9GU1 - chains E and L of the 11 polymer chains in the assembly; structure by electron microscopy, 2.48 A resolution.

[Chain E]
Name: Acetylcholine receptor subunit epsilon, Green fluorescent protein
From: Homo sapiens
Notes: engineered mutation(s): EGFP insertion between residues R344 and A345 in the M3-M4 intracellular loop
Reference sequence: chimeric construct of Q04844, P42212: residues 1-312 from Q04844 (ACHE_HUMAN) positions 21-364 (UniProt number = residue number + 20); residues 312-321 from P42212 positions 2-238 (offset varies); residues 321-473 from Q04844 (ACHE_HUMAN) positions 362-493 (UniProt number = residue number + 20)
Sequence (721 residues; numbered 1 to 473 plus 366 insertion-coded residues; 118 numbers in that range are skipped by the numbering (no residue carries them; nothing is unmodelled there); the number before each row is that of its first residue; a row labelled like 311A-311Z holds insertion residues (311A, then the next letters in order)):
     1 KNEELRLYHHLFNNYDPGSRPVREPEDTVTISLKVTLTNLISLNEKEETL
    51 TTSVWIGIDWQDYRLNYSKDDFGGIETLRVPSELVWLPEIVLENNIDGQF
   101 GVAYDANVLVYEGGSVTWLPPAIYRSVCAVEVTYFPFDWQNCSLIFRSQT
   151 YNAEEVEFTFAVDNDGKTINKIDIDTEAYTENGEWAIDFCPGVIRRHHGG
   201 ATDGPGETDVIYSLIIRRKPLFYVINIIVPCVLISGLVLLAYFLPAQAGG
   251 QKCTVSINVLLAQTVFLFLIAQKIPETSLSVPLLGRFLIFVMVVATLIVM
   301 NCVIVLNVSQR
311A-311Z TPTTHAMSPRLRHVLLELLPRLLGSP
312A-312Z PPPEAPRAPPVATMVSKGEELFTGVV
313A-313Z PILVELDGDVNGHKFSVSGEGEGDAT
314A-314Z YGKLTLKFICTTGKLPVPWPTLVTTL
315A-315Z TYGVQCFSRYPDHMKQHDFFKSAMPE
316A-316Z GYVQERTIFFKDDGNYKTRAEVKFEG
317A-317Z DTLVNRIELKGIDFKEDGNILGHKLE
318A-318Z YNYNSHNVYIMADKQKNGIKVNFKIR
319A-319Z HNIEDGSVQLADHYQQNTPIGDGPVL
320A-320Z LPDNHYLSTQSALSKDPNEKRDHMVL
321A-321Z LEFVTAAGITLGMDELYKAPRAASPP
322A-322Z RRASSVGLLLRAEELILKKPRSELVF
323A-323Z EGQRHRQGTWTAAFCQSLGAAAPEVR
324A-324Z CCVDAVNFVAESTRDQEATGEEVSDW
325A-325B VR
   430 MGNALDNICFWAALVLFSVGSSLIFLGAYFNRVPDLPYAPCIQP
Unresolved in the structure: 311A-311Z, 312A-312Z, 313A-313Z, 314A-314Z, 315A-315Z, 316A-316Z, 317A-317Z, 318A-318Z, 319A-319Z, 320A-320Z, 321A-321Z, 322A-322Z, 323A-323Z, 324A-324Z, 325A-325B
Cystine bridges: Cys-128/Cys-142, Cys-190/Cys-470
Glycans and other covalent adducts: N-acetylglucosamine (NAG) linked to Asn-66, Asn-141
Construct notes: linker (312H-312O); conflict Leu-314Z (Phe64 in P42212), Thr-315A (Ser65 in P42212), Leu-321K (His231 in P42212)
UniProt features mapped onto this chain:
  - glycosylation (N-linked (GlcNAc...) asparagine): Asn-66, Asn-141
  - modified residue: Tyr-315B (Z: -2,3-didehydrotyrosine)
From the paper describing this entry:
  - contacts within the chain: Lys-34/Asp-173
  - mutagenesis - D163E/D173F, D173F, C190A, S280A: decreased expression

[Chain L]
Name: Acetylcholine receptor subunit alpha
From: Homo sapiens
Reference sequence: P02708 (ACHA_HUMAN); residues 1-437 here correspond to UniProt positions 21-457 (UniProt number = residue number + 20)
Sequence (437 residues; row label = number of the first residue in the row):
     1 SEHETRLVAKLFKDYSSVVRPVEDHRQVVEVTVGLQLIQLINVDEVNQIV
    51 TTNVRLKQQWVDYNLKWNPDDYGGVKKIHIPSEKIWRPDLVLYNNADGDF
   101 AIVKFTKVLLQYTGHITWTPPAIFKSYCEIIVTHFPFDEQNCSMKLGTWT
   151 YDGSVVAINPESDQPDLSNFMESGEWVIKESRGWKHSVTYSCCPDTPYLD
   201 ITYHFVMQRLPLYFIVNVIIPCLLFSFLTGLVFYLPTDSGEKMTLSISVL
   251 LSLTVFLLVIVELIPSTSSAVPLIGKYMLFTMVFVIASIIITVIVINTHH
   301 RSPSTHVMPNWVRKVFIDTIPNIMFFSTMKRPSREKQDKKIFTEDIDISD
   351 ISGKPGPPPMGFHSPLIKHPEVKSAIEGIKYIAETMKSDQESNNAAAEWK
   401 YVAMVMDHILLGVFMLVCIIGTLAVFAGRLIELNQQG
Unresolved in the structure: 302-398, 435-437
Cystine bridges: Cys-128/Cys-142, Cys-192/Cys-193
Glycans and other covalent adducts: glycan linked to Asn-141
Ion coordination: Cu ion: Ser-1, Glu-2, His-3
UniProt features mapped onto this chain:
  - glycosylation: Asn-141 (N-linked (GlcNAc...) asparagine)
From the paper describing this entry:
  - Cu ion coordination: Ser-1 to His-3

[Interface between chain E and chain L]
Residue-residue contacts - 57 pairs, chain E then chain L:
  Asp-16(E) with Thr-5(L), hydrogen bond
  Ser-19(E) with Glu-4(L)
  Pro-25(E) with Val-75(L), hydrophobic
  Tyr-63(E) with Ser-1(L)
  Glu-89(E) with Lys-107(L), salt bridge
  Glu-93(E) with Arg-55(L), salt bridge
  Gly-98(E) with Lys-104(L)
  Phe-100(E) with Arg-55(L); Pro-121(L), hydrophobic
  Val-127(E) with Gln-39(L)
  Gln-149(E) with Thr-106(L)
  Thr-150(E) with His-79(L)
  Tyr-151(E) with His-79(L)
  Glu-155(E) with Lys-77(L), salt bridge; His-79(L), salt bridge
  Gly-250(E) with Glu-241(L)
  Gln-251(E) with Glu-241(L)
  Lys-252(E) with Glu-241(L)
  Cys-253(E) with Glu-241(L), hydrogen bond (backbone-side chain)
  Thr-254(E) with Glu-241(L), hydrogen bond; Thr-244(L)
  Ile-257(E) with Thr-244(L); Leu-245(L), hydrophobic; Ser-248(L)
  Asn-258(E) with Ser-248(L)
  Leu-260(E) with Leu-228(L), hydrophobic
  Leu-261(E) with Ser-252(L)
  Leu-267(E) with Pro-221(L), hydrophobic; Phe-256(L), hydrophobic
  Phe-268(E) with Leu-258(L), hydrophobic; Val-259(L), hydrophobic; Glu-262(L)
  Pro-275(E) with Tyr-213(L)
  Glu-276(E) with Tyr-213(L)
  Thr-277(E) with Gly-174(L); Tyr-213(L)
  Ser-278(E) with Gly-174(L), hydrogen bond (backbone-backbone); Leu-210(L), hydrogen bond (side chain-backbone); Leu-212(L); Tyr-213(L), hydrogen bond (side chain-backbone)
  Val-281(E) with Leu-212(L), hydrophobic; Val-216(L), hydrophobic
  Ile-289(E) with Val-216(L)
  Met-292(E) with Leu-224(L), hydrophobic
  Thr-296(E) with Leu-224(L)
  Val-299(E) with Leu-228(L), hydrophobic
  Met-300(E) with Leu-231(L), hydrophobic
  Val-303(E) with Leu-231(L); Tyr-234(L), hydrophobic; Leu-235(L)
  Ile-304(E) with Tyr-234(L), hydrophobic
  Leu-306(E) with Leu-235(L), hydrophobic; Pro-236(L); Glu-241(L)
  Asn-307(E) with Tyr-234(L), hydrogen bond; Pro-236(L)
  Gln-310(E) with Pro-236(L)
Also at the interface, not in a pair above, chain E (52 interface residues in all): Arg-23, Asn-94, Asn-95, Ile-96, Asp-97, Asn-152, Ala-248, Thr-264, Val-265, Ala-271, Ile-274, Leu-279, Val-293
Also at the interface, not in a pair above, chain L (48 interface residues in all): His-3, Ile-41, Asn-53, Ile-123, Met-171, Ser-173, Glu-175, Pro-211, Ile-220, Phe-225, Phe-227, Asp-238, Ser-239, Leu-251, Val-255

[Overview]
The interface between chain E and chain L involves 52 residues on one side and 48 on the other; the contacts
include 7 hydrogen bonds and 4 salt bridges. Polar pairs include Glu-89(E)/Lys-107(L), Glu-93(E)/Arg-55(L) and
Glu-155(E)/Lys-77(L). The paper reports that D163E/D173F, D173F and C190A of chain E, among others, reduce
expression; Cu ion coordination by Ser-1(L).
Chain E is Acetylcholine receptor subunit epsilon, Green fluorescent protein and chain L is Acetylcholine
receptor subunit alpha, both from Homo sapiens; the structure, Human adult muscle nAChR in resting state in
nanodisc with alpha-bungarotoxin, was determined by electron microscopy, deposited together with 9GU0, 9GU2
and 9GU3.
